9B78 - chains C and D of the 6 polymer chains in the assembly; structure by electron microscopy, 2.59 A resolution.

== Chain C (and D) ==
Protein: Type III pantothenate kinase
From: Mycobacterium tuberculosis
Notes: EC 2.7.1.33; chain D of this document is another copy of the same molecule, construct and numbering; everything in this record applies to it too
UniProtKB: A0A045I4Z4 (A0A045I4Z4_MYCTX); numbering as in UniProt (aligned over 1-272)
Sequence (272 residues; numbered 1 to 272; the number before each row is that of its first residue):
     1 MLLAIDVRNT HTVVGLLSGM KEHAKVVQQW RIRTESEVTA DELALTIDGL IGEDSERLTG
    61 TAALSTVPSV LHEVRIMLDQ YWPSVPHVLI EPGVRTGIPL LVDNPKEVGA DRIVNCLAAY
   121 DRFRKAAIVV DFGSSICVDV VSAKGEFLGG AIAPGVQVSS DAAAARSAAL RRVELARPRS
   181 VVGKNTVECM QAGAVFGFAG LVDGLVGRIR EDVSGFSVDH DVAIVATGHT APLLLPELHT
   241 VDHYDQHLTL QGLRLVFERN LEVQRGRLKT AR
Unresolved in the structure: 262-272
Reported in the primary citation:
  - mutagenesis - R8G/H229G: increased catalytic activity

== Interface between chain C and chain D ==
Residue-residue contacts (74):
  Asn-9(C) / Ser-167(D)
  Thr-10(C) / Arg-166(D)
  Val-102(C) / Lys-184(D)
  Asp-103(C) / Lys-184(D)  hydrogen bond (backbone-backbone)
  Asp-103(C) / Asn-185(D)
  Arg-112(C) / Cys-189(D)
  Leu-148(C) / Val-182(D)
  Leu-148(C) / Gly-183(D)
  Leu-148(C) / Lys-184(D)  hydrogen bond (backbone-side chain)
  Gly-149(C) / Val-182(D)
  Gly-149(C) / Gly-183(D)
  Gly-150(C) / Val-181(D)
  Gly-150(C) / Val-182(D)
  Gly-150(C) / Gly-183(D)  hydrogen bond (backbone-backbone)
  Gly-150(C) / Cys-189(D)
  Ala-151(C) / Cys-189(D)
  Ile-152(C) / Cys-189(D)  hydrogen bond (backbone-backbone)
  Ile-152(C) / Met-190(D)
  Ile-152(C) / Gly-193(D)
  Pro-154(C) / Ser-159(D)
  Pro-154(C) / Ser-160(D)
  Pro-154(C) / Phe-198(D)
  Val-158(C) / Arg-166(D)
  Ser-159(C) / Pro-154(D)
  Ser-159(C) / Ser-159(D)
  Ser-160(C) / Pro-154(D)
  Ala-162(C) / Val-158(D)
  Ala-162(C) / Ala-162(D)  hydrophobic
  Ala-163(C) / Ser-135(D)
  Arg-166(C) / Asn-9(D)
  Arg-166(C) / Val-158(D)
  Ser-167(C) / Asn-9(D)  hydrogen bond
  Ala-168(C) / Pro-68(D)
  Leu-170(C) / Ser-135(D)
  Leu-170(C) / Ile-152(D)  hydrophobic
  Arg-177(C) / Arg-208(D)
  Val-181(C) / Gly-150(D)
  Val-181(C) / Arg-208(D)
  Val-181(C) / Ile-209(D)  hydrophobic
  Val-182(C) / Leu-148(D)
  Val-182(C) / Gly-149(D)
  Val-182(C) / Gly-150(D)
  Gly-183(C) / Leu-148(D)
  Gly-183(C) / Gly-149(D)
  Gly-183(C) / Gly-150(D)  hydrogen bond (backbone-backbone)
  Lys-184(C) / Val-102(D)
  Lys-184(C) / Asp-103(D)  hydrogen bond (backbone-backbone)
  Lys-184(C) / Leu-148(D)  hydrogen bond (side chain-backbone)
  Asn-185(C) / Asp-103(D)  hydrogen bond
  Cys-189(C) / Arg-112(D)
  Cys-189(C) / Gly-150(D)
  Cys-189(C) / Ala-151(D)
  Cys-189(C) / Ile-152(D)  hydrogen bond (backbone-backbone)
  Met-190(C) / Ile-152(D)
  Gly-193(C) / Ala-151(D)
  Gly-193(C) / Ile-152(D)
  Gly-193(C) / Ala-153(D)
  Phe-196(C) / Leu-205(D)  hydrophobic
  Phe-196(C) / Arg-208(D)
  Gly-197(C) / Leu-201(D)
  Gly-197(C) / Leu-205(D)
  Phe-198(C) / Pro-154(D)  hydrophobic
  Gly-200(C) / Gly-200(D)
  Gly-200(C) / Leu-201(D)
  Leu-201(C) / Gly-197(D)
  Leu-201(C) / Gly-200(D)
  Leu-201(C) / Leu-201(D)
  Leu-205(C) / Phe-196(D)  hydrophobic
  Leu-205(C) / Gly-197(D)
  Arg-208(C) / Val-181(D)
  Arg-208(C) / Phe-196(D)
  Arg-208(C) / Glu-237(D)
  Arg-208(C) / His-239(D)
  Ile-209(C) / Val-181(D)  hydrophobic
Also at the interface, not in a pair above, chain C (48 interface residues in all): Leu-101, Asn-104, Glu-107, Ser-135, Val-140, Ala-153, Thr-186, Ala-192, Ala-194, Gly-204, Asp-212
Also at the interface, not in a pair above, chain D (52 interface residues in all): Thr-10, Thr-66, Leu-101, Asn-104, Glu-107, Val-140, Ala-163, Ser-180, Thr-186, Glu-188, Ala-192, Ala-194, Gly-204, Asp-212, Val-213

== In short ==
48 residues of chain C face 52 of chain D across their interface; the contacts include 10 hydrogen bonds.
Among the polar pairs are Leu-148(C)/Lys-184(D), Ser-167(C)/Asn-9(D) and Asn-185(C)/Asp-103(D). From the
paper: R8G/H229G of chain C increase catalytic activity.
Chain C and chain D are both Type III pantothenate kinase (Mycobacterium tuberculosis); the structure,
Mycobacterium tuberculosis CoaX Homohexamer, was determined by electron microscopy, deposited together with
9B79 and 9CKU.
